PDB entry 8OW0 | electron microscopy, 3.40 A resolution | chains D and B of the 25 polymer chains in the assembly

Chain D:
Molecule: C0n3 DNA
Sequence (153 nucleotides; each row starts with the number of its first residue):
     1 ATAAGTCACATGGTGCCGAGGCCGCTCAATTGGTCGTAGACAGCTCTAGC
    51 ACCGCTTAAACGCACGTACGCGCTGTCCCCCGCGTTTTAATATTAGTGTA
   101 TTTGATTTCCGAAAGTTAAAAAAGAAATAGTAAGAAATATATATTTCATT
   151 GAA
Unresolved in the structure: 122-153

Chain B:
Protein: Centromere-binding protein 1
Source organism: Saccharomyces cerevisiae
UniProtKB: P17106 (CBF1_YEAST); residue numbers follow UniProt; this construct covers 1-351
Chain sequence (351 residues; each row starts with the number of its first residue):
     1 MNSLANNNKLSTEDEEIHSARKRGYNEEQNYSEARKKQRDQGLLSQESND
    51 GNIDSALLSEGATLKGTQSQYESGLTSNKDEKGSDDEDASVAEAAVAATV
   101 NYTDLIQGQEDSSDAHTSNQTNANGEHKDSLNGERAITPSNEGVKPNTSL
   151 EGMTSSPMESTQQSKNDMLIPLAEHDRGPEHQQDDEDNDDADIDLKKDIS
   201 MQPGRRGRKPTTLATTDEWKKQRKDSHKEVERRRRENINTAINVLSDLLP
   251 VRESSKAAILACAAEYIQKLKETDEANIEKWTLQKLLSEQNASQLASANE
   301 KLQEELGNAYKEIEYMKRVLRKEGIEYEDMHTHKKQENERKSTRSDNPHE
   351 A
Unresolved in the structure: 1-217, 325-351
Curated features (UniProtKB/Swiss-Prot):
  - modified residue: Met1 (N-acetylmethionine), Ser45 (Phosphoserine), Ser48 (Phosphoserine), Ser84 (Phosphoserine), Thr138 (Phosphothreonine)
Reported in the primary citation:
  - mutagenesis - L283E/L287W: decreased growth in response to benomyl
  - mutagenesis - K224S/K228S/R234S/R235S/K256S: decreased growth

Interface between chain D and chain B:
Contacting residue pairs (11):
  DA3(D) - Trp219(B)  phosphate contact
  DA4(D) - Arg223(B)  hydrogen bond to the base
  DG5(D) - Arg223(B)  hydrogen bond to the base
  DG5(D) - His227(B)  hydrogen bond to the base
  DG5(D) - Val230(B)  phosphate contact
  DT6(D) - His227(B)  hydrogen bond to the base
  DT6(D) - Arg234(B)  phosphate contact
  DC7(D) - Glu231(B)  base contact
  DC7(D) - Arg234(B)  base contact
  DA8(D) - Glu231(B)  base contact
  DA8(D) - Arg234(B)  base contact
Also at the interface, not in a pair above, chain B (7 interface residues in all): Arg233

Overview:
6 residues of chain D face 7 of chain B across their interface; the contacts include 4 hydrogen bonds. Polar
pairs include DA4(D)-Arg223(B), DG5(D)-Arg223(B) and DG5(D)-His227(B). The paper reports that L283E/L287W of
chain B reduce growth in response to benomyl; K224S/K228S/R234S/R235S/K256S of chain B reduce growth.
Here chain D is C0n3 DNA and chain B is Centromere-binding protein 1 (Saccharomyces cerevisiae). Entry 8OW0
(Cryo-EM structure of CBF1-CCAN bound topologically to a centromeric CENP-A nucleosome) was determined by
electron microscopy, deposited together with 8OVW, 8OVX and 8OW1.
